Entry 6XE3 (X-ray diffraction, 1.55 A resolution); this record covers chains A and B.

# Chain A
Name: Tryptophan synthase alpha chain
Organism: Salmonella typhimurium (strain LT2 / SGSC1412 / ATCC 700720)
Notes: EC 4.2.1.20
UniProtKB: P00929 (TRPA_SALTY); residues 1-268 here = UniProt positions 1-268
Amino-acid sequence (268 residues; row label = number of the first residue in the row):
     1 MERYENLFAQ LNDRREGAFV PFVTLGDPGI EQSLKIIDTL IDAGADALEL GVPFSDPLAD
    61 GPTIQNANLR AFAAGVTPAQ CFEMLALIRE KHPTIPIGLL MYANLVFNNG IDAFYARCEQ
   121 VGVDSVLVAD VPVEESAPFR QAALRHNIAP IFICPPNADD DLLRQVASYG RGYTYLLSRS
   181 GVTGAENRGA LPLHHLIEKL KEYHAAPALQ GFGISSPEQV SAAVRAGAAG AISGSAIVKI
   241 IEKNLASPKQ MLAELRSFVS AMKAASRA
Metal / ion sites: Cs+: Ala-167, Gly-170, His-204
Small-molecule neighbours: F9F (2-({[4-(trifluoromethoxy)phenyl]sulfonyl}amino)ethyl dihydrogen phosphate): Phe-22, Glu-49, Ala-59, Asp-60, Ile-64, Leu-100, Leu-127, Ala-129, Ile-153, Tyr-175, Leu-177, Arg-179, Thr-183, Gly-184, Ala-185, Phe-212, Gly-213, Ile-214, Ile-232, Ser-233, Gly-234, Ser-235
UniProt features mapped onto this chain:
  - active site (Proton acceptor): Glu-49, Asp-60

# Chain B
Name: Tryptophan synthase beta chain
Organism: Salmonella typhimurium (strain LT2 / SGSC1412 / ATCC 700720)
Notes: EC 4.2.1.20
UniProtKB: P0A2K1 (TRPB_SALTY); numbering as in UniProt (aligned over 1-397)
Amino-acid sequence (397 residues; each row starts with the number of its first residue):
     1 MTTLLNPYFG EFGGMYVPQI LMPALNQLEE AFVSAQKDPE FQAQFADLLK NYAGRPTALT
    61 KCQNITAGTR TTLYLKREDL LHGGAHKTNQ VLGQALLAKR MGKSEIIAET GAGQHGVASA
   121 LASALLGLKC RIYMGAKDVE RQSPNVFRMR LMGAEVIPVH SGSATLKDAC NEALRDWSGS
   181 YETAHYMLGT AAGPHPYPTI VREFQRMIGE ETKAQILDKE GRLPDAVIAC VGGGSNAIGM
   241 FADFINDTSV GLIGVEPGGH GIETGEHGAP LKHGRVGIYF GMKAPMMQTA DGQIEESYSI
   301 SAGLDFPSVG PQHAYLNSIG RADYVSITDD EALEAFKTLC RHEGIIPALE SSHALAHALK
   361 MMREQPEKEQ LLVVNLAGRG DKDIFTVHDI LKARGEI
Not modelled in the structure: 1
Construct notes: engineered mutation Ala-377 (Ser in P0A2K1)
Metal / ion sites: Cs+ site 1: Thr-66, Thr-69, Thr-71; Cs+ site 2: Asp-225, Ser-249 (together with 1,2-ethanediol); Cs+ site 3: Val-231, Gly-232, Glu-256, Gly-268, Leu-304, Phe-306, Ser-308
Small-molecule neighbours: 1D0 ((2E)-2-[({3-hydroxy-2-methyl-5-[(phosphonooxy)methyl]pyridin-4-yl}methyl)imino]-3-[(2-hydroxyphenyl)amino]propanoic acid): Ala-85, His-86, Lys-87, Glu-109, Thr-110, Gly-111, Ala-112, Gly-113, Gln-114, His-115, Leu-166, Gly-189, Thr-190, Cys-230, Val-231, Gly-232, Gly-233, Gly-234, Ser-235, Asn-236, Gly-303, Leu-304, Phe-306, Ala-348, Glu-350, Ala-377, Gly-378, Lys-382
UniProt features mapped onto this chain:
  - modified residue: Lys-87 (N6-(pyridoxal phosphate)lysine)

# Chain A / chain B interface
Residue-residue contacts (66; chain A residue first):
  Pro-53(A) / Gln-293(B)  hydrogen bond (backbone-side chain)
  Phe-54(A) / Gly-292(B)
  Phe-54(A) / Gln-293(B)
  Ser-55(A) / Lys-167(B)
  Ser-55(A) / Gln-293(B)  hydrogen bond (backbone-side chain)
  Ser-55(A) / Ile-294(B)  hydrogen bond (side chain-backbone)
  Asp-56(A) / Lys-167(B)  salt bridge
  Asp-56(A) / Asp-168(B)
  Asp-56(A) / Asn-171(B)  hydrogen bond
  Asp-56(A) / Tyr-279(B)
  Asp-56(A) / Ile-294(B)
  Pro-57(A) / Arg-175(B)  hydrogen bond (backbone-side chain)
  Leu-58(A) / Pro-18(B)
  Leu-58(A) / Arg-175(B)
  Asp-60(A) / Arg-175(B)  hydrogen bond (backbone-side chain)
  Gln-65(A) / Ser-161(B)
  Gln-65(A) / Arg-175(B)
  Phe-72(A) / Gln-293(B)
  Thr-77(A) / Asp-291(B)
  Pro-78(A) / Asp-291(B)
  Ala-103(A) / Ile-278(B)  hydrophobic
  Asn-104(A) / Gly-277(B)
  Asn-104(A) / Ile-278(B)  hydrogen bond (side chain-backbone)
  Asn-104(A) / Gln-288(B)  hydrogen bond
  Asn-104(A) / Gly-292(B)  hydrogen bond (side chain-backbone)
  Asn-104(A) / Ile-294(B)
  Leu-105(A) / Asp-291(B)
  Leu-105(A) / Gly-292(B)
  Phe-107(A) / Val-276(B)
  Phe-107(A) / Gly-277(B)
  Phe-107(A) / Ile-278(B)  hydrophobic
  Asn-108(A) / Arg-275(B)  hydrogen bond
  Asn-108(A) / Gln-288(B)
  Asn-108(A) / Ala-290(B)  hydrogen bond (side chain-backbone)
  Asn-108(A) / Asp-291(B)
  Asn-108(A) / Gly-292(B)
  Ala-129(A) / Pro-18(B)
  Asp-130(A) / Tyr-16(B)
  Asp-130(A) / Val-17(B)  hydrogen bond (backbone-backbone)
  Asp-130(A) / Pro-18(B)
  Pro-132(A) / Met-15(B)
  Pro-132(A) / Val-17(B)
  Pro-132(A) / Gln-19(B)
  Pro-132(A) / Met-22(B)  hydrophobic
  Val-133(A) / Gln-19(B)  hydrogen bond (backbone-side chain)
  Glu-134(A) / Gln-19(B)  hydrogen bond
  Glu-134(A) / Met-22(B)
  Glu-135(A) / Tyr-8(B)  hydrogen bond
  Glu-135(A) / Gly-14(B)
  Glu-135(A) / Met-15(B)  hydrogen bond (side chain-backbone)
  Glu-135(A) / Tyr-16(B)  hydrogen bond
  Ile-153(A) / Gln-19(B)
  Pro-155(A) / Gln-19(B)
  Pro-155(A) / Ile-20(B)  hydrophobic
  Pro-156(A) / Ile-20(B)
  Asn-157(A) / Ile-20(B)  hydrogen bond (side chain-backbone)
  Asn-157(A) / Pro-23(B)
  Asn-157(A) / Tyr-181(B)  hydrogen bond
  Leu-177(A) / Ile-20(B)  hydrophobic
  Ser-180(A) / Ile-20(B)
  Ser-180(A) / Ser-178(B)
  Ser-180(A) / Gly-179(B)
  Ser-180(A) / Glu-182(B)
  Gly-181(A) / Ser-178(B)  hydrogen bond (backbone-backbone)
  Gly-181(A) / Gly-179(B)
  Val-182(A) / Arg-175(B)
Interface residues without a listed pair, chain A (35 interface residues in all): Ala-59, Leu-69, Val-131, Phe-139, Leu-162
Interface residues without a listed pair, chain B (35 interface residues in all): Thr-2, Gly-162, Glu-172, Lys-283, Thr-289

# In short
The chain A/chain B interface involves 35 residues from each chain; the contacts include 20 hydrogen bonds and
1 salt bridge. Polar contacts include Asp-56(A)/Lys-167(B), Pro-53(A)/Gln-293(B) and Ser-55(A)/Gln-293(B).
Bound to chain A: compound F9F. Ligands of chain B: compound 1D0.
Chain A is Tryptophan synthase alpha chain and chain B is Tryptophan synthase beta chain, both from Salmonella
typhimurium (strain LT2 / SGSC1412 / ATCC 700720); the structure, Salmonella typhimurium Tryptophan Synthase
beta-S377A mutant in complex with inhibitor F9 at the enzyme alpha-site, cesium ..., was determined by X-ray
diffraction.
